PDB entry 6MBI | X-ray diffraction, 2.83 A resolution | chain A

[Chain A]
Name: Sorting nexin-15
Source organism: Homo sapiens
Reference sequence: Q9NRS6 (SNX15_HUMAN); residues 1-126 here = UniProt positions 1-126
Sequence (128 residues; row label = number of the first residue in the row; numbers below 1 keep their minus sign (Gly-1 is residue -1)):
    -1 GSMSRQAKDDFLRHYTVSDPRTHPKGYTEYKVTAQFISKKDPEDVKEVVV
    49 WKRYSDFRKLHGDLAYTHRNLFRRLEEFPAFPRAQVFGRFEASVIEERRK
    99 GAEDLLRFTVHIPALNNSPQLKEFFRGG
Unresolved in the structure: -1 to 7, 36-39, 78-88, 124-126
Construct notes: expression tag (-1 to 0)
UniProt features mapped onto this chain:
  - binding site (a 1,2-diacyl-sn-glycero-3-phospho-(1D-myo-inositol-3-phosphate)): Arg51, Ser53, Arg87, Arg96
  - modified residue: Arg105 (Omega-N-methylarginine)

[Overview]
Curated annotation (UniProt) lists 4 residues binding
1,2-diacyl-sn-glycero-3-phospho-(1D-myo-inositol-3-phosphate).
Chain A is Sorting nexin-15 (Homo sapiens); the structure, Crystal Structure of SNX15 PX domain in domain
swapped conformation form 2, was determined by X-ray diffraction, deposited together with 6EDX, 6ECM and 6EE0.
